Entry 4Z76 (X-ray diffraction, 1.88 A resolution); this record covers chains A and C of the 3 polymer chains in the assembly.

Chain A:
Molecule: H-2 class I histocompatibility antigen, K-D alpha chain
Organism: Mus musculus
UniProt: P01902 (HA1D_MOUSE); residues 1-275 here correspond to UniProt positions 22-296 (UniProt number = residue number + 21)
Sequence (277 residues; each row starts with the number of its first residue; numbering starts at 0):
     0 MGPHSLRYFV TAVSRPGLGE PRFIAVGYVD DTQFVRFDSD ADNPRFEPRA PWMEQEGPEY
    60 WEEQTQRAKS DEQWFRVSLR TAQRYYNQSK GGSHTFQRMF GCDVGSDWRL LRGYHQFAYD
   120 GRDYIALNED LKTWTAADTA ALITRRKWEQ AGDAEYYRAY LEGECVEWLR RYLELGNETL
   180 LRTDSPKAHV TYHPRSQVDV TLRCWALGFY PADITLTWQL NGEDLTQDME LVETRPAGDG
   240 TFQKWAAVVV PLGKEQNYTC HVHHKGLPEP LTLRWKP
Sequence notes: initiating methionine (0); conflict H114 (Gln135 in P01902); expression tag (276)
Disulfides: C101-C164, C203-C259
Swiss-Prot annotation at these positions:
  - region: K275 (Connecting peptide)
  - glycosylation (N-linked (GlcNAc...) asparagine): N86, N176, N256

Chain C:
Molecule: Insulin
Organism: Homo sapiens
UniProt: P01308 (INS_HUMAN); residues 1-9 here correspond to UniProt positions 39-47 (UniProt number = residue number + 38)
Sequence (9 residues; numbered 1 to 9; the number before each row is that of its first residue):
     1 LYLVCGERV
Sequence notes: conflict V9 (Gly47 in P01308)

How chain A and chain C interact:
Residue-residue contacts (50; chain A residue first):
  Y7(A) - L1(C)  hydrogen bond (side chain-backbone)
  Y7(A) - Y2(C)  hydrogen bond (side chain-backbone)
  V9(A) - Y2(C)
  F22(A) - Y2(C)
  F45(A) - Y2(C)  hydrophobic
  Q63(A) - L1(C)
  Q63(A) - Y2(C)  hydrogen bond (side chain-backbone)
  R66(A) - L1(C)
  R66(A) - Y2(C)  hydrogen bond (side chain-backbone)
  R66(A) - V4(C)
  S69(A) - V4(C)
  D70(A) - Y2(C)  hydrogen bond
  D70(A) - V4(C)
  D70(A) - C5(C)  hydrogen bond (side chain-backbone)
  W73(A) - C5(C)
  W73(A) - G6(C)  hydrogen bond (side chain-backbone)
  W73(A) - E7(C)  hydrogen bond (side chain-backbone)
  W73(A) - R8(C)
  W73(A) - V9(C)  hydrophobic
  V76(A) - R8(C)
  S77(A) - R8(C)
  S77(A) - V9(C)  hydrogen bond (side chain-backbone)
  T80(A) - V9(C)
  Y84(A) - V9(C)  hydrogen bond (side chain-backbone)
  F95(A) - V9(C)  hydrophobic
  R97(A) - Y2(C)
  R97(A) - L3(C)  hydrogen bond (side chain-backbone)
  R97(A) - C5(C)
  F99(A) - Y2(C)  hydrophobic
  F99(A) - L3(C)
  Y123(A) - V9(C)
  T143(A) - V9(C)  hydrogen bond (side chain-backbone)
  K146(A) - E7(C)
  K146(A) - R8(C)
  K146(A) - V9(C)  hydrogen bond (side chain-backbone)
  W147(A) - E7(C)  hydrogen bond (side chain-backbone)
  W147(A) - R8(C)  hydrogen bond (side chain-backbone)
  A150(A) - E7(C)
  D152(A) - G6(C)
  D152(A) - E7(C)  hydrogen bond (side chain-backbone)
  Y155(A) - L3(C)
  Y155(A) - V4(C)  hydrogen bond (side chain-backbone)
  Y156(A) - L3(C)  hydrophobic
  Y156(A) - C5(C)
  Y156(A) - G6(C)  hydrogen bond (side chain-backbone)
  Y159(A) - L1(C)  hydrogen bond (side chain-backbone)
  Y159(A) - L3(C)  hydrophobic
  E163(A) - L1(C)
  W167(A) - L1(C)
  Y171(A) - L1(C)  hydrogen bond (side chain-backbone)
Interface residues without a listed pair, chain A (37 interface residues in all): L5, A24, Y59, A67, Q72, A81, H114, F116, I142
Interface features reported in the paper:
  - interface residues, chain C: Y2(C), C5(C), V9(C)

Summary:
37 residues of chain A and 9 residues of chain C are in contact, with 20 hydrogen bonds. Among the polar pairs
are Y7(A)-L1(C), Y7(A)-Y2(C) and Q63(A)-Y2(C). The paper reports interface residues Y2(C), C5(C) and V9(C).
Here chain A is H-2 class I histocompatibility antigen, K-D alpha chain (Mus musculus) and chain C is Insulin
(Homo sapiens). Entry 4Z76 (Weak TCR binding to an unstable insulin epitope drives type 1 diabetes) was
determined by X-ray diffraction (same publication as 4WDI and 4Z78).
